PDB entry 1H38 | X-ray diffraction, 2.90 A resolution | chains A and F of the 4 polymer chains in the assembly

# Chain A
Name: DNA-directed RNA polymerase
From: Bacteriophage T7
Notes: EC 2.7.7.6
UniProt: P00573 (RPOL_BPT7); residue numbers follow UniProt; this construct covers 1-883
Sequence (883 residues; each row starts with the number of its first residue):
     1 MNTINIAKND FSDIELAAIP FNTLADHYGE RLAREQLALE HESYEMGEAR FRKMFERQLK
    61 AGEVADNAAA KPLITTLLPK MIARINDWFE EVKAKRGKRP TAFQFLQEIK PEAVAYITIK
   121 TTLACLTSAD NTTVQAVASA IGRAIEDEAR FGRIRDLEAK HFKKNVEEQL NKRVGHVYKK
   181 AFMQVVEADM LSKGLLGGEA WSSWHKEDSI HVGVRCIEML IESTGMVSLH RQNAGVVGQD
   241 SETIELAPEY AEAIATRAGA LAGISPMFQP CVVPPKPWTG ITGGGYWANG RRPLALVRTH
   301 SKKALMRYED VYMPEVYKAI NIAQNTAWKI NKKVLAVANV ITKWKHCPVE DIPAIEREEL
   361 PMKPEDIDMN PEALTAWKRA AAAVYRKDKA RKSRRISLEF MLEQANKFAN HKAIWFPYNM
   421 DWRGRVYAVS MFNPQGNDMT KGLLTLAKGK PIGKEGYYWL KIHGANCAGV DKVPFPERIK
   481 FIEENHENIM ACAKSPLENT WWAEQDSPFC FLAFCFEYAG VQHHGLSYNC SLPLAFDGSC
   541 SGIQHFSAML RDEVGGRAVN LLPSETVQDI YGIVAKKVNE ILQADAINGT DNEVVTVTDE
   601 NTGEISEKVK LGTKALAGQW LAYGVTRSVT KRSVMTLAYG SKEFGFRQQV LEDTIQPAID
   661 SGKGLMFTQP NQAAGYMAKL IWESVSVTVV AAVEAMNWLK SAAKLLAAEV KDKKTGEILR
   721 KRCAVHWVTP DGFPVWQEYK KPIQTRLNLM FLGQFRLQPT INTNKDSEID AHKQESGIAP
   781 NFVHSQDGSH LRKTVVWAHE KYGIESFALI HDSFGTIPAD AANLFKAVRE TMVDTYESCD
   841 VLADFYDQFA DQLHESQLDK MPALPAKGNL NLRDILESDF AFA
Unresolved in the structure: 1, 356-371, 757-765
Curated features (UniProtKB/Swiss-Prot):
  - active site: Asp537, Lys631, Asp812
  - mutagenesis: Lys172 (K172L/G: No change in activity), Pro563 (P563A/T: Inactivated), Tyr571 (Y571S: Inactivated), Lys631 (K631G: Partially inactivated; K631L: Partially inactivated; K631R: Partially inactivated), Thr636 (T636P: Inactivated), Tyr639 (Y639D: Inactivated), Phe646 (F646C: Inactivated)

# Chain F
Molecule: 12-nt RNA strand
Sequence (12 nucleotides; each row starts with the number of its first residue; numbers below 1 keep their minus sign (A-3 is residue -3)):
    -3 AACUGCGGCG AU
Unresolved in the structure: -3 to 0

# How chain A and chain F interact
Contacting residue pairs (23):
  Asn171(A) with C2(F), sugar contact
  Arg386(A) with G4(F), salt bridge to the phosphate; C5(F), phosphate contact
  Lys389(A) with G3(F), hydrogen bond to the sugar; G4(F), hydrogen bond to the sugar
  Ala390(A) with G4(F), sugar contact; C5(F), phosphate contact
  Ser393(A) with G4(F), hydrogen bond to the sugar; C5(F), hydrogen bond to the sugar
  Arg394(A) with C5(F), phosphate contact; G6(F), salt bridge to the phosphate
  Arg425(A) with U8(F), hydrogen bond to the sugar
  Gln435(A) with A7(F), hydrogen bond to the sugar
  Gly436(A) with A7(F), sugar contact
  Asn437(A) with G6(F), phosphate contact; A7(F), phosphate contact
  Lys441(A) with U8(F), salt bridge to the phosphate
  Tyr639(A) with U8(F), base contact
  Gln754(A) with G1(F), sugar contact
  Ile810(A) with A7(F), sugar contact; U8(F), sugar contact
  His811(A) with U8(F), sugar contact
  Asp812(A) with U8(F), hydrogen bond to the sugar
Other interface residues (no listed pair), chain A (20 interface residues in all): Lys172, Val174, Ser397, His784

# Summary
Chain A and chain F form an interface of 20 and 8 residues respectively, with 7 hydrogen bonds and 3 salt
bridges. Polar contacts include Lys389(A)-G3(F), Lys389(A)-G4(F) and Ser393(A)-G4(F). Curated annotation
(UniProt) lists 3 active-site residues and 7 mutagenesis sites on chain A.
Chain A is DNA-directed RNA polymerase (Bacteriophage T7) and chain F is a 12-nt RNA strand; the structure,
Structure of a T7 RNA polymerase elongation complex at 2.9A resolution, was determined by X-ray diffraction.
